9DHQ - chains B and F of the 8 polymer chains in the assembly; structure by electron microscopy, 4.78 A resolution (low resolution: residue-level contacts below are approximate; hydrogen-bond / salt-bridge calls are withheld).

# Chain B
Protein: Isoform Flip of Glutamate receptor 2
Organism: Rattus norvegicus
UniProt: P19491 (GRIA2_RAT), isoform P19491-2; residues 391-820 here correspond to UniProt positions 412-841 (UniProt number = residue number + 21)
Amino-acid sequence (430 residues; numbered 391 to 820; the number before each row is that of its first residue):
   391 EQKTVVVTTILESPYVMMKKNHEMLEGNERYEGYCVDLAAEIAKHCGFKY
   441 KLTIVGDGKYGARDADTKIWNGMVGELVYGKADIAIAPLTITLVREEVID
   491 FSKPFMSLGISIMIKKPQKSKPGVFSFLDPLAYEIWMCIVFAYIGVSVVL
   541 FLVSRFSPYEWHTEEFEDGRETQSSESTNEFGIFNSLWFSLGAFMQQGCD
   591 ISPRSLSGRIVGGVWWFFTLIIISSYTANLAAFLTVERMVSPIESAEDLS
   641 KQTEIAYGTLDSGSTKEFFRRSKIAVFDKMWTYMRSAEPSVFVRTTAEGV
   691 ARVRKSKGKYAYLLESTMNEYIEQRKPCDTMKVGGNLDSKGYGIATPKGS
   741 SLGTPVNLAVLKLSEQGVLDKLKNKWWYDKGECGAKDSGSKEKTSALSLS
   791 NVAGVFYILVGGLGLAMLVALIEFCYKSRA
Not modelled in the structure: 550-564, 820
Cystine bridges: C718-C773
Construct notes: conflict Q392 (Asn413 in P19491)
Curated features (UniProtKB/Swiss-Prot):
  - binding site (L-glutamate): P478, T480, R485, S654, T655, E705
  - site: R453 (Interaction with the cone snail toxin Con-ikot-ikot), I633 (Crucial to convey clamshell closure to channel opening), R660 (Interaction with the cone snail toxin Con-ikot-ikot), K752 (Interaction with the cone snail toxin Con-ikot-ikot)
  - modified residue (Phosphoserine): S662, S696
  - lipidation (S-palmitoyl cysteine): C589, C815

# Chain F
Protein: Voltage-dependent calcium channel gamma-2 subunit
Organism: Mus musculus
UniProt: O88602 (CCG2_MOUSE); residues 5-207 here correspond to UniProt positions 6-208 (UniProt number = residue number + 1)
Amino-acid sequence (205 residues; numbered 5 to 209; the number before each row is that of its first residue):
     5 RGVQMLLTTVGAFAAFSLMTIAVGTDYWLYSRGVCKTKSVSENETSKKNE
    55 EVMTHSGLWRTCCLEGNFKGLCKQIDHFPEDADYEADTAEYFLRAVRASS
   105 IFPILSVILLFMGGLCIAASEFYKTRHNIILSAGIFFVSAGLSNIIGIIV
   155 YISANAGDPSKSDSKKNSYSYGWSFYFGALSFIIAEMVGVLAVHMFIDRH
   205 KQLTG
Not modelled in the structure: 41-54, 83-92, 162-170
Cystine bridges: C39-C67, C66-C76
Construct notes: expression tag (208-209)
Curated features (UniProtKB/Swiss-Prot):
  - glycosylation: N47 (N-linked (GlcNAc...) asparagine)

# How chain B and chain F interact
Pairs across the interface (12):
  E524(B) with Y173(F); Y175(F)
  F531(B) with I149(F)
  G535(B) with L146(F)
  V538(B) with E190(F)
  L542(B) with V142(F)
  R545(B) with I201(F)
  Y549(B) with H204(F); K205(F); T208(F); G209(F)
  I573(B) with V194(F)
Other interface residues (no listed pair), chain B (13 interface residues in all): I534, V539, F541, F546, S547
Other interface residues (no listed pair), chain F (16 interface residues in all): A183, F186, V197, F200

# In short
13 residues of chain B face 16 of chain F across their interface. Curated annotation (UniProt) lists 6
L-glutamate-binding residues on chain B.
Chain B is Isoform Flip of Glutamate receptor 2 (Rattus norvegicus) and chain F is Voltage-dependent calcium
channel gamma-2 subunit (Mus musculus); the structure, Resting state 2 of the GluA2-gamma2 complex, was
determined by electron microscopy, deposited together with 9DHP, 9DHR, 9DHS, 9DHT, 9MRK, 9MRL, 9MRM and 9MRN.
